Entry 8QH0 (X-ray diffraction, 1.87 A resolution); this record covers chains A and L of the 3 polymer chains in the assembly.

Chain A:
Molecule: Spike protein S1
Organism: Severe acute respiratory syndrome coronavirus 2
UniProtKB: P0DTC2 (SPIKE_SARS2); residue numbers follow UniProt; this construct covers 331-528
Amino-acid sequence (206 residues; numbered 331 to 536; the number before each row is that of its first residue):
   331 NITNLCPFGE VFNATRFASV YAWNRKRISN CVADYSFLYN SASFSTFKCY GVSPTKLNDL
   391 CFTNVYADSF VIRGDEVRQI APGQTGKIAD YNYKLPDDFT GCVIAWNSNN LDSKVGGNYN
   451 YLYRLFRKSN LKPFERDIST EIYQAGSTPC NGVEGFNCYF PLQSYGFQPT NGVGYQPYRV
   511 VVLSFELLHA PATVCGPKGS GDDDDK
Unresolved in the structure: 331-332, 527-536
Disulfide bonds: C336-C361, C379-C432, C391-C525, C480-C488
Covalently attached groups: N-acetylglucosamine (NAG) linked to N343
Sequence notes: variant F367 (Val in P0DTC2); expression tag (529-536)
Residues lining bound ligands: proline (PRO): V362, A363, D364, N388, G526
Swiss-Prot annotation at these positions:
  - region: R403 to D405 (Integrin-binding motif), N448 to F456 (Immunodominant HLA epitope recognized by the CD8+)
  - glycosylation (N-linked (GlcNAc...) asparagine): N331 (complex), N343 (complex)
  - natural variant: G339 (G339D: In strain: Omicron/BA.1, Omicron/BA.2 and 4 more; G339H: In strain: Omicron/BA.2.75, Omicron/XBB.1.5 and 1 more), R346 (R346K: In strain: Mu/B.1.621; R346T: In strain: Omicron/BQ.1.1, Omicron/XBB.1.5 and 1 more), L368 (L368I: In strain: Omicron/XBB.1.5, Omicron/EG.5.1), S371 (S371F: In strain: Omicron/BA.2, Omicron/BA.2.12.1 and 6 more; S371L: In strain: Omicron/BA.1), S373 (S373P: In strain: Omicron/BA.1, Omicron/BA.2 and 7 more), S375 (S375F: In strain: Omicron/BA.1, Omicron/BA.2 and 7 more), T376 (T376A: In strain: Omicron/BA.2, Omicron/BA.2.12.1 and 5 more), D405 (D405N: In strain: Omicron/BA.2, Omicron/BA.2.12.1 and 6 more), R408 (R408S: In strain: Omicron/BA.2, Omicron/BA.2.12.1 and 6 more), K417 (K417N: In strain: Beta/B.1.351, Omicron/BA.1 and 8 more; K417T: In strain: Gamma/P.1), N440 (N440K: In strain: Omicron/BA.1, Omicron/BA.2 and 7 more), K444 (K444T: In strain: Omicron/BQ.1.1), 16 further natural variant entries in UniProt
  - mutagenesis: N331 (N331Q: Reduced viral infectivity), N343 (N343Q: Reduced viral infectivity), L452 (L452R: Increased resistance to neutralizing antibodies. Decreases HLA binding to NF9 epitope. Increased binding affinity to human ACE2), Y453 (Y453F: Decreased HLA binding to NF9 epitope. Increased binding affinity to human ACE2), A475 (A475V: Increased resistance to neutralizing antibodies), V483 (V483A: Increased resistance to neutralizing antibodies), E484 (E484D: Increased replication in human TMEM106B overexpressing cells), F490 (F490L: Increased resistance to neutralizing antibodies and human covalescent sera neutralization), Q493 (Q493N: Reduced host ACE2-binding affinity in vitro; Q493Y: Reduced host ACE2-binding affinity in vitro), N501 (N501T: Reduced host ACE2-binding affinity in vitro; N501Y: Increased binding affinity to human ACE2), H519 (H519P: Increased resistance to human covalescent sera neutralization)
From the paper describing this entry:
  - mutagenesis - N460K, F486V: decreased binding to Cv2.3194 (proposed by the authors, not directly observed)
  - mutagenesis - F456A/N460K/F486V: decreased binding to Cv2.3194
  - mutagenesis - F486V: decreased binding to Cv2.1169

Chain L:
Molecule: IGK@ protein
Organism: Homo sapiens
UniProtKB: Q6PJF2 (Q6PJF2_HUMAN); residues 1-214 here correspond to UniProt positions 21-234 (UniProt number = residue number + 20)
Amino-acid sequence (211 residues; row label = number of the first residue in the row; note: 4 numbers in that range are skipped by the numbering (no residue carries them; nothing is unmodelled there)):
     1 EIVLTQSPGT LSLSPGERAT LSCRASQSVS SSYLAWYQQK PGQAPRLLIY GASSRATGIP
    61 GRFSGSGSGT DFTLTISRLE PEDFAIYYCQ QGVTFGGGTK VEIK
   109 RTVAAPSVFI FPPSDEQLKS GTASVVCLLN NFYPREAKVQ WKVDNALQSG NSQESVTEQD
   169 SKDSTYSLSS TLTLSKADYE KHKVYACEVT HQGLSSPVTK SFNRGEN
Unresolved in the structure: 1, 215
Disulfide bonds: C23-C89, C135-C195
Sequence notes: conflict G9 (Ala29 in Q6PJF2), S28 (Ile48 in Q6PJF2), S32 (Ala52 in Q6PJF2), I49 (Met69 in Q6PJF2), Y50 (Phe70 in Q6PJF2), A52 (Ser72 in Q6PJF2), G61 (Asp81 in Q6PJF2), I86 (Val106 in Q6PJF2), G92 (Gln116 in Q6PJF2), V93 (Gly117 in Q6PJF2), G97 (Pro121 in Q6PJF2), E102 (Asp126 in Q6PJF2); expression tag (215)

Chain A / chain L interface:
Pairs across the interface (15; chain A residue first):
  Y449(A) with S31(L), hydrogen bond
  G496(A) with S30(L), hydrogen bond (backbone-side chain); S31(L), hydrogen bond (backbone-side chain)
  Q498(A) with S28(L); S30(L), hydrogen bond (side chain-backbone); S31(L)
  T500(A) with S28(L)
  N501(A) with S28(L), hydrogen bond; V29(L); S30(L), hydrogen bond (side chain-backbone)
  G502(A) with Q27(L); S28(L), hydrogen bond (backbone-backbone)
  Y505(A) with I2(L); S28(L); V29(L), hydrophobic
Other interface residues (no listed pair), chain A (10 interface residues in all): R403, G447, Y495
Other interface residues (no listed pair), chain L (7 interface residues in all): G69
From the paper, about this interface:
  - epitope / paratope residues, chain A: Q498(A), N501(A)
  - interface residues, chain A: Q498(A), N501(A)

Summary:
Chain A and chain L form an interface of 10 and 7 residues respectively; the contacts include 7 hydrogen
bonds. Among the polar pairs are Y449(A)-S31(L), G496(A)-S30(L) and G496(A)-S31(L). Ligands of chain A:
proline. From the paper: N460K, F486V and F456A/N460K/F486V of chain A reduce binding to Cv2.3194;
epitope/paratope residues Q498(A) and N501(A).
Chain A is Spike protein S1 (Severe acute respiratory syndrome coronavirus 2) and chain L is IGK@ protein
(Homo sapiens); the structure, Crystal structure of the SARS-CoV-2 RBD with the antibody Cv2.3194, was
determined by X-ray diffraction, deposited together with 8QH1.
